7O6Y - chains C and K of the 42 polymer chains in the assembly; structure by electron microscopy, 3.40 A resolution.

# Chain C
Molecule: NUCM protein
Source organism: Yarrowia lipolytica
Notes: EC 1.6.99.3
Reference sequence: Q9UUU1 (Q9UUU1_YARLL); residue numbers follow UniProt; this construct covers 1-466
Amino-acid sequence (466 residues; row label = number of the first residue in the row):
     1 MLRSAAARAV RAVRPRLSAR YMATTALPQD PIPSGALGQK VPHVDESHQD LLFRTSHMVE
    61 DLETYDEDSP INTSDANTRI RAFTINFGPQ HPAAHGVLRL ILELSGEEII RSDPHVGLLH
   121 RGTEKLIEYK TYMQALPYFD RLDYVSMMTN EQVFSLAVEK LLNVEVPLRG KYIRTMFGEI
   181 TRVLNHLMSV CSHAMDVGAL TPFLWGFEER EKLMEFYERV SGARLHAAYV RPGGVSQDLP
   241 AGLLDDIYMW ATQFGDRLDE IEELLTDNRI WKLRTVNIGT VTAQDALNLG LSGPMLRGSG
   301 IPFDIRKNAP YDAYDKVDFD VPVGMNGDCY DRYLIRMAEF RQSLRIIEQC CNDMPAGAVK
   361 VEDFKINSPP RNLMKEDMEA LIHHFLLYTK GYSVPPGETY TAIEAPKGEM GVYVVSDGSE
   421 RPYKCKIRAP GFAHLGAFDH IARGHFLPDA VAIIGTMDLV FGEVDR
Not modelled in the structure: 1-33, 43-57, 73-80
Modified positions: Arg121 (N3, N4-dimethylarginine; 2MR)
Residues lining bound ligands:
  - 1,2-Distearoyl-sn-glycerophosphoethanolamine (3PE): Arg269, Ile270, Leu273
  - diundecyl phosphatidyl choline (PLC): Gly35, Ala36, Leu37, Gly38
  - 4Fe-4S cluster (SF4): Arg121, Arg141, His226
  - Ubiquinone-9 (UQ9): Pro92, His95, Tyr144, Met188, Ser192, Met195
What the authors report for this chain:
  - binding site for Ubiquinone-9: His95, Tyr144, Ser192
  - conformationally variable residues (loop rearrangement): Gln90, His91, His95

# Chain K
Molecule: Subunit NUKM of NADH:Ubiquinone Oxidoreductase (Complex I)
Source organism: Yarrowia lipolytica
Notes: EC 1.6.99.3
Reference sequence: Q9UUT7 (Q9UUT7_YARLL); numbering as in UniProt (aligned over 1-210)
Amino-acid sequence (210 residues; row label = number of the first residue in the row):
     1 MLRSQIGRLA LRPTLVPATV IPQTRAYSAP AGTPRVSSSS MPTDFPLPSQ QKPNSAVDYT
    61 LTTLDAVANW ARQGSFWPVT FGLACCAVEM MHVSAPRYDQ DRLGIIFRAS PRQSDIMIVA
   121 GTLTNKMAPV LRQVYDQMPE PRWVISMGSC ANGGGYYHFS YSVVRGCDRI VPVDVYVPGC
   181 PPTSEALMYG VFQLQRKMRN TKITRMWYRK
Not modelled in the structure: 1-33
Ion coordination: 4Fe-4S cluster Fe: Cys85, Cys86, Cys150, Cys180
Residues lining bound ligands:
  - 1,2-Distearoyl-sn-glycerophosphoethanolamine (3PE): Thr60, Leu64, Trp207, Tyr208, Lys210
  - diundecyl phosphatidyl choline (PLC): Thr63, Ala66, Val67, Trp70, Gln73, Arg199
  - 4Fe-4S cluster (SF4): Ala84, Cys85, Cys86, Gly121, Thr122, Gly148, Ser149, Cys150, Tyr157, Gly179, Cys180, Pro181
  - Phosphatidylinositol (T7X): Leu64, Val67, Ala68, Ile203, Thr204, Trp207
  - Ubiquinone-9 (UQ9): Gly82, Ala87, Met91
What the authors report for this chain:
  - binding site for Ubiquinone-9: Met91
  - conformationally variable residues (loop rearrangement): Pro78 to Phe81

# Interface between chain C and chain K
Contacting residue pairs - 66 pairs, chain C then chain K:
  Pro89(C) - Met127(K)  hydrophobic
  Pro89(C) - Val130(K)  hydrophobic
  Gln90(C) - Val79(K)  hydrogen bond (side chain-backbone)
  Gln90(C) - Phe81(K)
  Gln90(C) - Ala109(K)  hydrogen bond (side chain-backbone)
  His95(C) - Gly82(K)
  Gly96(C) - Gly82(K)
  Gly96(C) - Met127(K)
  Val97(C) - Leu83(K)
  Val116(C) - Lys126(K)  hydrogen bond (backbone-side chain)
  Gly117(C) - Thr124(K)
  Gly117(C) - Lys126(K)
  Leu118(C) - Thr124(K)  hydrogen bond (backbone-side chain)
  Leu118(C) - Lys126(K)
  Leu118(C) - Met127(K)  hydrophobic
  Leu119(C) - Leu83(K)
  Leu119(C) - Thr122(K)
  Leu119(C) - Thr124(K)
  His120(C) - Thr124(K)
  His120(C) - Tyr161(K)  hydrogen bond
  His120(C) - Ser162(K)  hydrogen bond (backbone-side chain)
  Arg121(C) - Ala84(K)
  Arg121(C) - Cys85(K)
  Arg121(C) - Thr122(K)
  Arg121(C) - Tyr157(K)
  Arg121(C) - Ser160(K)  hydrogen bond (backbone-side chain)
  Arg121(C) - Ser162(K)
  Arg121(C) - Val163(K)
  Gly122(C) - Tyr161(K)
  Thr123(C) - Tyr157(K)
  Lys125(C) - Tyr161(K)
  Leu126(C) - Tyr157(K)  hydrophobic
  Leu126(C) - Phe159(K)
  Leu126(C) - Ser160(K)
  Gln134(C) - Tyr156(K)
  Pro137(C) - Tyr156(K)
  Tyr138(C) - Tyr156(K)  hydrogen bond (backbone-side chain)
  Tyr138(C) - Tyr157(K)  hydrophobic
  Arg141(C) - Tyr156(K)
  Arg141(C) - Tyr157(K)
  Arg141(C) - Cys180(K)  hydrogen bond
  Tyr144(C) - Leu83(K)
  Tyr144(C) - Ala84(K)
  Tyr144(C) - Cys85(K)  hydrophobic
  Phe203(C) - Met91(K)  hydrophobic
  Leu204(C) - Ser94(K)
  Leu204(C) - Ala95(K)  hydrophobic
  Leu204(C) - Pro96(K)
  Phe207(C) - Met91(K)  hydrophobic
  Phe207(C) - His92(K)
  Phe207(C) - Ala95(K)  hydrophobic
  Glu208(C) - Pro96(K)
  Glu208(C) - Arg97(K)  salt bridge
  Arg210(C) - Val88(K)
  Arg210(C) - His92(K)  hydrogen bond
  Glu211(C) - His92(K)  salt bridge
  Glu211(C) - Arg97(K)
  Glu211(C) - Tyr98(K)
  Met214(C) - His92(K)
  Arg224(C) - Glu89(K)  salt bridge
  Arg224(C) - Ser184(K)  hydrogen bond
  Leu225(C) - Cys85(K)
  Leu225(C) - Pro181(K)  hydrophobic
  His226(C) - Cys85(K)  hydrogen bond
  His226(C) - Cys180(K)
  His226(C) - Pro181(K)
Also at the interface, not in a pair above, chain C (34 interface residues in all): Pro92, Ala135, Val145, Met188
Also at the interface, not in a pair above, chain K (33 interface residues in all): Thr80, Thr183

# Summary
The interface between chain C and chain K involves 34 residues on one side and 33 on the other, with 12
hydrogen bonds and 3 salt bridges. Polar pairs include Glu208(C)-Arg97(K), Glu211(C)-His92(K) and
Arg224(C)-Glu89(K). From the paper: a binding site for Ubiquinone-9 at His95(C), Tyr144(C) and Met91(K) among
others; conformational variability at Gln90(C), His91(C) and Pro78(K) among others.
Chain C is NUCM protein and chain K is Subunit NUKM of NADH:Ubiquinone Oxidoreductase (Complex I), both from
Yarrowia lipolytica; the structure, Cryo-EM structure of respiratory complex I under turnover, was determined
by electron microscopy (same publication as 7O71).
